5L65 - chains A and G of the 28 polymer chains in the assembly; structure by X-ray diffraction, 2.90 A resolution.

[Chain A]
Protein: Proteasome subunit alpha type-2
Source organism: Saccharomyces cerevisiae (strain ATCC 204508 / S288c)
Notes: EC 3.4.25.1
UniProt: P23639 (PSA2_YEAST); residue numbers follow UniProt; this construct covers 1-250
Sequence (250 residues; numbered 1 to 250; the number before each row is that of its first residue):
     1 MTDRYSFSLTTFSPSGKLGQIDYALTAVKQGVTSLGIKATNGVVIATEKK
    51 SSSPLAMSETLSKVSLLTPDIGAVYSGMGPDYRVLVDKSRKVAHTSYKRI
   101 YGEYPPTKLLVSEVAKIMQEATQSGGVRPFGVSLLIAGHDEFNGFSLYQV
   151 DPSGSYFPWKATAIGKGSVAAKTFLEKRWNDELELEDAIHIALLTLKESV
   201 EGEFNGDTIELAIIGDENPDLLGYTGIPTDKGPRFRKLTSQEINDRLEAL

[Chain G]
Protein: Proteasome subunit alpha type-1
Source organism: Saccharomyces cerevisiae (strain ATCC 204508 / S288c)
Notes: EC 3.4.25.1
UniProt: P21243 (PSA1_YEAST); residues -8 to 243 here correspond to UniProt positions 1-252 (UniProt number = residue number + 9)
Sequence (252 residues; each row starts with the number of its first residue; numbers below 1 keep their minus sign (Met-8 is residue -8)):
    -8 MSGAAAASAAGYDRHITIFSPEGRLYQVEYAFKATNQTNINSLAVRGKDC
    42 TVVISQKKVPDKLLDPTTVSYIFCISRTIGMVVNGPIPDARNAALRAKAE
    92 AAEFRYKYGYDMPCDVLAKRMANLSQIYTQRAYMRPLGVILTFVSVDEEL
   142 GPSIYKTDPAGYYVGYKATATGPKQQEITTNLENHFKKSKIDHINEESWE
   192 KVVEFAITHMIDALGTEFSKNDLEVGVATKDKFFTLSAENIEERLVAIAE
   242 QD
Unresolved in the structure: -8 to 1, 243
Ion coordination: Mg2+: Thr8, Arg122, Met125

[Interface between chain A and chain G]
Residue-residue contacts (63; chain A residue first):
  Asp3(A) - Tyr124(G)
  Tyr5(A) - Ile7(G)
  Tyr5(A) - Ala123(G)  hydrophobic
  Tyr5(A) - Tyr124(G)  hydrophobic
  Leu9(A) - Ile9(G)  hydrophobic
  Leu9(A) - Ala123(G)  hydrophobic
  Gln20(A) - Ile9(G)
  Gln20(A) - Phe10(G)  hydrogen bond (side chain-backbone)
  Tyr23(A) - Phe10(G)  hydrophobic
  Tyr23(A) - Ser11(G)
  Tyr23(A) - Pro12(G)  hydrophobic
  Tyr23(A) - Gly14(G)
  Ala24(A) - Phe10(G)  hydrophobic
  Thr26(A) - Pro12(G)
  Thr26(A) - Glu13(G)
  Ala27(A) - Gly14(G)
  Ser52(A) - Tyr153(G)  hydrogen bond
  Pro54(A) - Lys158(G)
  Pro54(A) - Glu174(G)
  Leu55(A) - Tyr157(G)
  Leu55(A) - Lys158(G)  hydrogen bond (backbone-backbone)
  Leu55(A) - Ala159(G)
  Leu55(A) - Thr170(G)
  Leu55(A) - Glu174(G)
  Leu55(A) - Phe177(G)  hydrophobic
  Ala56(A) - Gly156(G)
  Ala56(A) - Tyr157(G)  hydrophobic
  Met57(A) - Arg37(G)
  Met57(A) - Val155(G)
  Met57(A) - Gly156(G)  hydrogen bond (backbone-backbone)
  Met57(A) - Tyr157(G)
  Met57(A) - Lys158(G)
  Thr60(A) - Tyr146(G)
  Thr60(A) - Val155(G)
  Thr60(A) - Gly156(G)  hydrogen bond (side chain-backbone)
  Leu61(A) - Tyr153(G)  hydrophobic
  Met78(A) - Phe10(G)  hydrophobic
  Met78(A) - Leu16(G)  hydrophobic
  Pro80(A) - Gln117(G)
  Pro80(A) - Ala151(G)
  Pro80(A) - Gly152(G)
  Pro80(A) - Tyr153(G)
  Asp81(A) - Gln117(G)
  Arg83(A) - Ala113(G)  hydrogen bond (side chain-backbone)
  Arg83(A) - Asn114(G)
  Arg83(A) - Gly152(G)  hydrogen bond (side chain-backbone)
  Arg83(A) - Tyr154(G)
  Val84(A) - Asn114(G)
  Val84(A) - Gln117(G)
  Asp87(A) - Lys110(G)  salt bridge
  Asp87(A) - Asn114(G)
  Gly126(A) - Arg122(G)
  Gly126(A) - Ala123(G)  hydrogen bond (backbone-backbone)
  Val127(A) - Gln121(G)
  Val127(A) - Arg122(G)
  Arg128(A) - Thr8(G)
  Arg128(A) - Phe10(G)
  Arg128(A) - Leu16(G)
  Arg128(A) - Thr120(G)  hydrogen bond (side chain-backbone)
  Arg128(A) - Gln121(G)  hydrogen bond (backbone-backbone)
  Pro129(A) - Phe10(G)
  Phe130(A) - Gln121(G)
  Gly131(A) - Phe10(G)
Other interface residues (no listed pair), chain A (31 interface residues in all): Met1, Thr2, Ser53, Ala121
Other interface residues (no listed pair), chain G (33 interface residues in all): Leu173

[In short]
Chain A and chain G form an interface of 31 and 33 residues respectively; the contacts include 10 hydrogen
bonds and 1 salt bridge. Polar contacts include Asp87(A)-Lys110(G), Gln20(A)-Phe10(G) and Ser52(A)-Tyr153(G).
Thr8(G), Arg122(G) and Met125(G) form the Mg2+ site.
Here chain A is Proteasome subunit alpha type-2 and chain G is Proteasome subunit alpha type-1, both from
Saccharomyces cerevisiae (strain ATCC 204508 / S288c). Entry 5L65 (Yeast 20S proteasome with mouse beta5i
(1-138) and mouse beta6 (97-111; 118-133) in complex with carfilzomib) was determined by X-ray diffraction,
deposited together with 5L52, 5L54, 5L55, 5L5A, 5L5B, 5L5D and 30 further entries.
